PDB entry 3BK9 | X-ray diffraction, 2.15 A resolution | chains A and B of the 4 polymer chains in the assembly

== Chain A (and B) ==
Protein: Tryptophan 2,3-dioxygenase
Organism: Xanthomonas campestris pv. campestris
Notes: EC 1.13.11.11; chain B of this document is another copy of the same molecule, construct and numbering; everything in this record applies to it too
UniProt: Q8PDA8 (Q8PDA8_XANCP); residues 1-298 here = UniProt positions 1-298
Sequence (306 residues; row label = number of the first residue in the row):
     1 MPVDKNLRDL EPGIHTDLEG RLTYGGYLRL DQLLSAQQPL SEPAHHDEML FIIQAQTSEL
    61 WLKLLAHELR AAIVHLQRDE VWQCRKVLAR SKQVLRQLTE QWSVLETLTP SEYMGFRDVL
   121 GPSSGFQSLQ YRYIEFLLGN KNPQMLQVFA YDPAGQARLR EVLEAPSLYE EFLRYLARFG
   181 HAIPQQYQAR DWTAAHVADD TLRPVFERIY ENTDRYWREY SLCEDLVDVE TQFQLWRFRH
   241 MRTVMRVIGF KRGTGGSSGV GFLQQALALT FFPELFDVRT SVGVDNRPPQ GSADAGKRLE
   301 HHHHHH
Unresolved in the structure: 1-6, 284-306 (chain B: 1-6, 287-306)
Differences from the reference sequence: engineered mutation Ala55 (His in Q8PDA8); expression tag (299-306)
Bound ions: heme Fe near His240 (its only coordinating residue here)
Small-molecule neighbours:
  - heme (HEM): Phe51, Gln54, Ala55, Ser58, Trp102, Leu105, Tyr113, Ser124, Gly125, Phe126, Tyr131, Arg132, Trp236, His240, Thr243, Val244, Val247, Ile248, Gly253, Thr254, Gly255, Gly256, Ser257, Gly259, Phe262, Leu263, Ala266
  - tryptophan (TRP), molecule 1: Tyr24, Tyr27, Leu28
  - tryptophan (TRP), molecule 2: Phe51, Ala55, Tyr113, Arg117, Leu120, Ser123, Ser124, Ile248, Gly253, Thr254
  - tryptophan (TRP), molecule 3: Trp82, Lys86, Ala89
  - tryptophan (TRP), molecule 4: Arg85, Lys92, Tyr220, Ser221, Glu224, Asp225, Asp228
UniProt features mapped onto this chain:
  - binding site (substrate): Tyr113, Arg117, Thr254
  - binding site (heme): His240

== Interface between chain A and chain B ==
Residue-residue contacts (188):
  Leu7(A) - Leu269(B)
  Arg8(A) - Asn142(B)  hydrogen bond (backbone-side chain)
  Arg8(A) - Met145(B)
  Arg8(A) - Phe262(B)  hydrogen bond (side chain-backbone)
  Arg8(A) - Gln265(B)
  Arg8(A) - Ala266(B)
  Arg8(A) - Leu269(B)
  Asp9(A) - Gln144(B)
  Leu10(A) - Phe126(B)  hydrophobic
  Leu10(A) - Gln144(B)  hydrogen bond (backbone-side chain)
  Leu10(A) - Gln147(B)
  Glu11(A) - Ser257(B)
  Glu11(A) - Ser258(B)  hydrogen bond
  Glu11(A) - Phe262(B)
  Pro12(A) - Arg252(B)
  Gly13(A) - Gly256(B)
  Ile14(A) - Phe126(B)  hydrophobic
  Ile14(A) - Gly255(B)
  Ile14(A) - Gly256(B)
  Ile14(A) - Ser257(B)
  Ile14(A) - Phe262(B)  hydrophobic
  His15(A) - Pro122(B)
  His15(A) - Thr254(B)  hydrogen bond (side chain-backbone)
  His15(A) - Gly255(B)  hydrogen bond (backbone-backbone)
  His15(A) - Gly256(B)
  Asp17(A) - Tyr151(B)
  Leu18(A) - Gln127(B)
  Leu18(A) - Tyr151(B)  hydrophobic
  Glu19(A) - Tyr151(B)
  Arg21(A) - Pro122(B)
  Leu22(A) - Leu40(B)  hydrophobic
  Leu22(A) - Val119(B)
  Leu22(A) - Leu120(B)
  Leu22(A) - Pro122(B)
  Leu22(A) - Ser123(B)
  Thr23(A) - Ser123(B)
  Thr23(A) - Gln127(B)
  Thr23(A) - Tyr151(B)
  Tyr24(A) - Glu59(B)  hydrogen bond
  Tyr24(A) - Ser123(B)
  Tyr24(A) - Ser124(B)
  Tyr24(A) - Gly125(B)
  Tyr24(A) - Gln127(B)
  Tyr24(A) - Ser128(B)
  Tyr27(A) - Leu40(B)  hydrophobic
  Tyr27(A) - Glu48(B)  hydrogen bond
  Tyr27(A) - Ile52(B)
  Tyr27(A) - Leu120(B)  hydrophobic
  Leu28(A) - Ala36(B)
  Leu28(A) - Ile52(B)
  Leu28(A) - Ala55(B)  hydrophobic
  Leu28(A) - Gln56(B)  hydrogen bond (backbone-side chain)
  Arg29(A) - Ala36(B)
  Arg29(A) - Gln38(B)
  Leu30(A) - Glu59(B)
  Gln32(A) - Gln32(B)
  Gln32(A) - Ser35(B)  hydrogen bond
  Gln32(A) - Ala36(B)
  Leu33(A) - Leu33(B)  hydrophobic
  Leu33(A) - Ala36(B)  hydrophobic
  Leu33(A) - Gln56(B)
  Leu33(A) - Leu60(B)  hydrophobic
  Leu34(A) - Lys63(B)  hydrogen bond (backbone-side chain)
  Leu34(A) - Gln130(B)
  Ser35(A) - Gln32(B)  hydrogen bond
  Ala36(A) - Leu28(B)
  Ala36(A) - Arg29(B)
  Ala36(A) - Gln32(B)
  Ala36(A) - Leu33(B)  hydrophobic
  Gln37(A) - Leu60(B)
  Gln37(A) - Lys63(B)
  Gln38(A) - Arg29(B)
  Leu40(A) - Leu22(B)  hydrophobic
  Leu40(A) - Tyr27(B)  hydrophobic
  His46(A) - His67(B)  hydrogen bond (backbone-side chain)
  His46(A) - Glu68(B)  salt bridge
  His46(A) - Ala71(B)
  His46(A) - Arg90(B)
  Asp47(A) - Arg90(B)  salt bridge
  Glu48(A) - Tyr27(B)  hydrogen bond
  Met49(A) - Leu64(B)  hydrophobic
  Met49(A) - His67(B)
  Leu50(A) - Leu64(B)
  Leu50(A) - Arg90(B)
  Ile52(A) - Tyr27(B)
  Ile52(A) - Leu28(B)
  Ile53(A) - Leu60(B)
  Ile53(A) - Trp61(B)  hydrophobic
  Ile53(A) - Leu64(B)  hydrophobic
  Gln54(A) - Trp61(B)
  Ala55(A) - Leu28(B)  hydrophobic
  Gln56(A) - Leu28(B)  hydrogen bond (side chain-backbone)
  Gln56(A) - Leu33(B)
  Gln56(A) - Leu60(B)
  Thr57(A) - Leu60(B)
  Thr57(A) - Trp61(B)
  Glu59(A) - Tyr24(B)  hydrogen bond
  Glu59(A) - Leu30(B)
  Glu59(A) - Leu34(B)
  Leu60(A) - Leu34(B)  hydrophobic
  Leu60(A) - Gln37(B)
  Leu60(A) - Ile53(B)
  Leu60(A) - Gln56(B)
  Leu60(A) - Thr57(B)
  Leu60(A) - Leu60(B)  hydrophobic
  Trp61(A) - Ile53(B)  hydrophobic
  Trp61(A) - Gln54(B)
  Trp61(A) - Thr57(B)
  Trp61(A) - Gln101(B)
  Lys63(A) - Leu34(B)  hydrogen bond (side chain-backbone)
  Lys63(A) - Gln37(B)
  Leu64(A) - Leu50(B)  hydrophobic
  Leu64(A) - Ile53(B)  hydrophobic
  His67(A) - His46(B)  hydrogen bond (side chain-backbone)
  His67(A) - Met49(B)
  Glu68(A) - His46(B)  salt bridge
  Ala71(A) - His46(B)
  Lys86(A) - Thr107(B)  hydrogen bond (side chain-backbone)
  Lys86(A) - Thr109(B)
  Lys86(A) - Glu112(B)  salt bridge
  Arg90(A) - Asp47(B)  salt bridge
  Arg90(A) - Leu50(B)
  Arg90(A) - Thr107(B)  hydrogen bond
  Arg90(A) - Glu112(B)  salt bridge
  Gln93(A) - Ser103(B)
  Gln93(A) - Val104(B)
  Val94(A) - Val104(B)  hydrophobic
  Arg96(A) - Glu100(B)  salt bridge
  Arg96(A) - Ser103(B)
  Gln97(A) - Glu100(B)  hydrogen bond (side chain-backbone)
  Gln97(A) - Gln101(B)  hydrogen bond (side chain-backbone)
  Gln97(A) - Val104(B)
  Glu100(A) - Arg96(B)  salt bridge
  Glu100(A) - Gln97(B)  hydrogen bond (backbone-side chain)
  Gln101(A) - Trp61(B)
  Gln101(A) - Gln97(B)  hydrogen bond (backbone-side chain)
  Ser103(A) - Gln93(B)
  Ser103(A) - Arg96(B)
  Val104(A) - Arg90(B)
  Val104(A) - Gln97(B)
  Thr107(A) - Lys86(B)  hydrogen bond (backbone-side chain)
  Thr107(A) - Arg90(B)  hydrogen bond
  Glu112(A) - Lys86(B)  salt bridge
  Glu112(A) - Arg90(B)  salt bridge
  Val119(A) - Leu22(B)
  Leu120(A) - Leu22(B)
  Leu120(A) - Tyr27(B)
  Pro122(A) - His15(B)
  Pro122(A) - Leu18(B)  hydrophobic
  Pro122(A) - Arg21(B)
  Pro122(A) - Leu22(B)
  Ser123(A) - Leu22(B)
  Ser123(A) - Thr23(B)
  Ser123(A) - Tyr24(B)
  Ser124(A) - Tyr24(B)
  Gly125(A) - Tyr24(B)
  Phe126(A) - Ile14(B)  hydrophobic
  Gln127(A) - Leu18(B)
  Gln127(A) - Tyr24(B)
  Ser128(A) - Tyr24(B)
  Asn140(A) - Leu7(B)
  Lys141(A) - Leu7(B)
  Asn142(A) - Leu7(B)
  Asn142(A) - Arg8(B)  hydrogen bond (side chain-backbone)
  Gln144(A) - Arg8(B)
  Gln144(A) - Asp9(B)
  Gln144(A) - Leu10(B)  hydrogen bond (side chain-backbone)
  Gln147(A) - Leu10(B)
  Val148(A) - Leu10(B)  hydrophobic
  Tyr151(A) - Glu19(B)
  Thr254(A) - His15(B)  hydrogen bond (backbone-side chain)
  Gly255(A) - Ile14(B)
  Gly255(A) - His15(B)  hydrogen bond (backbone-backbone)
  Gly256(A) - Gly13(B)
  Gly256(A) - Ile14(B)
  Gly256(A) - His15(B)
  Ser257(A) - Glu11(B)
  Ser257(A) - Ile14(B)
  Ser258(A) - Glu11(B)  hydrogen bond (backbone-side chain)
  Phe262(A) - Arg8(B)  hydrogen bond (backbone-side chain)
  Phe262(A) - Asp9(B)
  Phe262(A) - Glu11(B)
  Phe262(A) - Ile14(B)  hydrophobic
  Gln265(A) - Arg8(B)
  Gln265(A) - Glu11(B)
  Ala266(A) - Arg8(B)
  Leu269(A) - Leu7(B)
  Leu269(A) - Arg8(B)
Interface residues without a listed pair, chain A (95 interface residues in all): Thr16, Phe51, Val87, Leu108, Thr109, Gly121, Arg132, Ala150, Ala195, Arg252, Leu263
Interface residues without a listed pair, chain B (91 interface residues in all): Thr16, Phe51, Val87, Val94, Leu108, Arg132, Val148, Ala150, Leu263

== In short ==
95 residues of chain A and 91 residues of chain B are in contact, with 32 hydrogen bonds and 10 salt bridges.
Polar contacts include His46(A)-Glu68(B), Asp47(A)-Arg90(B) and Lys86(A)-Glu112(B). Bound to chain A: 4 copies
of tryptophan and heme.
Chain A and chain B are both Tryptophan 2,3-dioxygenase (Xanthomonas campestris pv. campestris); the
structure, H55A mutant of tryptophan 2,3-dioxygenase from Xanthomonas campestris, was determined by X-ray
diffraction.
